6L6F - chains B and C of the 4 polymer chains in the assembly; structure by electron microscopy, 10.60 A resolution (very low resolution: no residue pairs are listed; an interface is given only as per-side residue counts).

# Chain B (and C)
Molecule: Glutamate receptor ionotropic, kainate 3
Source organism: Rattus norvegicus
Notes: chain C of this document is another copy of the same molecule, construct and numbering; everything in this record applies to it too
UniProt: G3V9I2 (G3V9I2_RAT); residues 1-824 here correspond to UniProt positions 32-855 (UniProt number = residue number + 31)
Sequence (832 residues; each row starts with the number of its first residue):
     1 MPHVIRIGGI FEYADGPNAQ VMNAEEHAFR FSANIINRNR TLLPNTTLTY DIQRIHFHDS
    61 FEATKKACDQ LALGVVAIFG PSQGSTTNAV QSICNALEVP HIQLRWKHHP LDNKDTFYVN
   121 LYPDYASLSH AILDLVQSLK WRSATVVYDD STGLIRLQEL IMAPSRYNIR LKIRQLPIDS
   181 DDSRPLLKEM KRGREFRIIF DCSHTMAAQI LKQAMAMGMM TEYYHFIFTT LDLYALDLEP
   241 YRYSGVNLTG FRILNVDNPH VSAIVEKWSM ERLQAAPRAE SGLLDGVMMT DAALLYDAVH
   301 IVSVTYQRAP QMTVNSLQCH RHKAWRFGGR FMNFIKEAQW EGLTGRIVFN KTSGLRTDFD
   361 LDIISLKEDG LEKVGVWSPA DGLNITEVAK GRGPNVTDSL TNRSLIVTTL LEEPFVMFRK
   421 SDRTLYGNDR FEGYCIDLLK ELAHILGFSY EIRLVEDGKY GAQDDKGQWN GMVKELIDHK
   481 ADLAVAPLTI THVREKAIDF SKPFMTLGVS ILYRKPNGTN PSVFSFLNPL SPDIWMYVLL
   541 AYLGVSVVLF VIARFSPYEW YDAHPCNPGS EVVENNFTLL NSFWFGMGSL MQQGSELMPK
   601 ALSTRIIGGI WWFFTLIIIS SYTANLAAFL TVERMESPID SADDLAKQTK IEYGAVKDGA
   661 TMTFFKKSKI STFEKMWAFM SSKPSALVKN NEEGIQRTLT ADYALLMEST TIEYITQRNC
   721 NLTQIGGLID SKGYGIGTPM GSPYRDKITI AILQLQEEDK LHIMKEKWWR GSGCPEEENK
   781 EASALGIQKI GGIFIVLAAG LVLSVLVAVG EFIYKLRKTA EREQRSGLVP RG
Not modelled in the structure: 1-2, 273-285, 386-401, 555-601, 772-787, 810-832
Sequence notes: engineered mutation T86 (Cys117 in G3V9I2), T305 (Cys336 in G3V9I2), V547 (Cys578 in G3V9I2); expression tag (825-832)
Disulfides: C68-C319
Reported in the primary citation:
  - mutagenesis - D759G: increased stability (from molecular simulation)

# Interface between chain B and chain C
At this resolution (11 A) residue pairs are not listed: 20 residues of chain B and 16 of chain C lie at the interface.

# Summary
Chain B and chain C form an interface of 20 and 16 residues respectively. The paper reports that D759G of
chain B increases stability.
Both chains are Glutamate receptor ionotropic, kainate 3 (Rattus norvegicus). Entry 6L6F (GluK3 receptor
complex with UBP301) was determined by electron microscopy, deposited together with 6KZM.
